PDB entry 6CRI | electron microscopy, 6.80 A resolution (low resolution: residue-level contacts below are approximate; hydrogen-bond / salt-bridge calls are withheld) | chains G and M of the 24 polymer chains in the assembly

[Chain G]
Protein: AP-1 complex subunit gamma-1
From: Mus musculus
UniProtKB: P22892 (AP1G1_MOUSE); residues 4-588 here = UniProt positions 4-588
Sequence (585 residues; numbered 4 to 588; the number before each row is that of its first residue):
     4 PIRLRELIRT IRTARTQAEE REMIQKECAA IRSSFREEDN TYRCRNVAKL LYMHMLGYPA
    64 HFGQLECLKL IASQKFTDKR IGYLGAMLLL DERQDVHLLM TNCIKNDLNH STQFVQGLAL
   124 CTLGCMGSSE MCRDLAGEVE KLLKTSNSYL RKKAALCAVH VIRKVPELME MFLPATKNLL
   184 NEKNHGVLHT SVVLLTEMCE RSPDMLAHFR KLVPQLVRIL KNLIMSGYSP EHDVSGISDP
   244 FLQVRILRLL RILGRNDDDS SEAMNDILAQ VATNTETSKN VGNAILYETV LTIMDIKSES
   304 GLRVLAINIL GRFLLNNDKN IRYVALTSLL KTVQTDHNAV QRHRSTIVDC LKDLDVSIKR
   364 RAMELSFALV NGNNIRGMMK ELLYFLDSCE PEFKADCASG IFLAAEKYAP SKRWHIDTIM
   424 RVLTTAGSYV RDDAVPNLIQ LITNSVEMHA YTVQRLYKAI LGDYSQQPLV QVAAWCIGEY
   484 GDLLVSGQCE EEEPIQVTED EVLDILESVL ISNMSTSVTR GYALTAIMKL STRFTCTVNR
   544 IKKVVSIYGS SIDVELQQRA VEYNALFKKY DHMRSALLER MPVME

[Chain M]
Protein: AP-1 complex subunit mu-1
From: Mus musculus
UniProtKB: P35585 (AP1M1_MOUSE); residue numbers follow UniProt; this construct covers 2-423
Sequence (422 residues; numbered 2 to 423; the number before each row is that of its first residue):
     2 SASAVYVLDL KGKVLICRNY RGDVDMSEVE HFMPILMEKE EEGMLSPILA HGGVRFMWIK
    62 HNNLYLVATS KKNACVSLVF SFLYKVVQVF SEYFKELEEE SIRDNFVIIY ELLDELMDFG
   122 YPQTTDSKIL QEYITQEGHK LETGAPRPPA TVTNAVSWRS EGIKYRKNEV FLDVIEAVNL
   182 LVSANGNVLR SEIVGSIKMR VFLSGMPELR LGLNDKVLFD NTGRGKSKSV ELEDVKFHQC
   242 VRLSRFENDR TISFIPPDGE FELMSYRLNT HVKPLIWIES VIEKHSHSRI EYMVKAKSQF
   302 KRRSTANNVE IHIPVPNDAD SPKFKTTVGS VKWVPENSEI VWSVKSFPGG KEYLMRAHFG
   362 LPSVEAEDKE GKPPISVKFE IPYFTTSGIQ VRYLKIIEKS GYQALPWVRY ITQNGDYQLR
   422 TQ
Unresolved in the structure: 139-145
UniProt features mapped onto this chain:
  - modified residue: Ser2 (N-acetylserine), Thr152 (Phosphothreonine), Thr154 (Phosphothreonine), Thr223 (Phosphothreonine)

[Interface between chain G and chain M]
Contacting residue pairs (23):
  Thr19(G) - Leu11(M)
  Glu25(G) - Glu337(M)
  Glu25(G) - Asn338(M)
  Gln28(G) - Pro336(M)
  Gln28(G) - Glu337(M)
  Lys29(G) - Glu337(M)
  Ala32(G) - Trp334(M)
  Ala32(G) - Pro336(M)
  Arg35(G) - Asn318(M)
  Arg35(G) - Asp319(M)
  Arg35(G) - Ala320(M)
  Arg35(G) - Asp321(M)
  Arg35(G) - Trp334(M)
  Arg35(G) - Pro336(M)
  Arg39(G) - Asp321(M)
  Arg39(G) - Ser322(M)
  Arg39(G) - Gly361(M)
  His64(G) - Asp319(M)
  His64(G) - Val365(M)
  His64(G) - Glu366(M)
  His64(G) - Ala367(M)
  Phe65(G) - Val365(M)
  Leu68(G) - Ser364(M)
Other interface residues (no listed pair), chain M (18 interface residues in all): Ser339, Leu362, Pro363

[In short]
Chain G and chain M form an interface of 10 and 18 residues respectively.
Here chain G is AP-1 complex subunit gamma-1 and chain M is AP-1 complex subunit mu-1, both from Mus musculus.
Entry 6CRI (Structure of the cargo bound AP-1:Arf1:tetherin-Nef stable closed trimer) was determined by
electron microscopy together with 6CM9, 6D83, 6D84 and 6DFF from the same study.
